PDB entry 7TNT | electron microscopy, 9.30 A resolution (very low resolution: no residue pairs are listed; an interface is given only as per-side residue counts) | chains 4F and 4G of the 36 polymer chains in the assembly

# Chain 4F (and 4G)
Name: Tubulin alpha chain
Organism: Toxoplasma gondii
Notes: chain 4G of this document is another copy of the same molecule, construct and numbering; everything in this record applies to it too
UniProt: P10873 (TBA_TOXGO); residues 1-437 here = UniProt positions 1-437
Amino-acid sequence (437 residues; numbered 1 to 437; the number before each row is that of its first residue):
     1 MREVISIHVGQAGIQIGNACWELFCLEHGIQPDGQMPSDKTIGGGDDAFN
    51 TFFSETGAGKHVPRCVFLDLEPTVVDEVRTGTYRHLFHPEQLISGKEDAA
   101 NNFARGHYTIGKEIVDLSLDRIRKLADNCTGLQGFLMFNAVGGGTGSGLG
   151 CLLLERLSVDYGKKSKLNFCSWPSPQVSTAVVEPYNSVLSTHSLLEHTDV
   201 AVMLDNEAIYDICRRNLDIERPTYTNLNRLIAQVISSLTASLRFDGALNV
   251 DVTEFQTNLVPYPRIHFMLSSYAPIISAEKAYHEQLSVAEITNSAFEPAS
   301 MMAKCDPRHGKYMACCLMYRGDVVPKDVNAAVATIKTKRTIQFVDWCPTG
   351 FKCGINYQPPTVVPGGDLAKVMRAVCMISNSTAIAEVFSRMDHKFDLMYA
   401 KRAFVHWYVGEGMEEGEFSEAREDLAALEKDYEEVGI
Unresolved in the structure: 38-46
Curated features (UniProtKB/Swiss-Prot):
  - active site: Glu254
  - binding site (GTP): Gln11, Glu71, Gly144, Thr145, Thr179, Asn206, Asn228
  - binding site (Mg(2+)): Glu71
  - modified residue: Lys40 (N6-acetyllysine)

# Chain 4F / chain 4G interface
At this resolution (9 A) residue pairs are not listed: 7 residues of chain 4F and 4 of chain 4G lie at the interface.

# In short
7 residues of chain 4F face 4 of chain 4G across their interface. Curated annotation (UniProt) lists
active-site residue Glu254(4F), 7 GTP-binding residues and Mg2+-binding residue Glu71(4F) on chain 4F.
Chain 4F and chain 4G are both Tubulin alpha chain (Toxoplasma gondii); the structure, The tubulin-based
conoid from detergent-extract Toxoplasma gondii cells, was determined by electron microscopy together with
7TNQ and 7TNS from the same study.
